4TK3 - chains A and B of the 4 polymer chains in the assembly; structure by X-ray diffraction, 2.70 A resolution.

[Chain A (and B)]
Protein: Gephyrin
From: Rattus norvegicus
Notes: EC 2.7.7.75, 2.10.1.1; fragment: domain E; chain B of this document is another copy of the same molecule, construct and numbering; everything in this record applies to it too
UniProtKB: Q03555 (GEPH_RAT); residues 318-736 here correspond to UniProt positions 344-762 (UniProt number = residue number + 26)
Sequence (419 residues; row label = number of the first residue in the row):
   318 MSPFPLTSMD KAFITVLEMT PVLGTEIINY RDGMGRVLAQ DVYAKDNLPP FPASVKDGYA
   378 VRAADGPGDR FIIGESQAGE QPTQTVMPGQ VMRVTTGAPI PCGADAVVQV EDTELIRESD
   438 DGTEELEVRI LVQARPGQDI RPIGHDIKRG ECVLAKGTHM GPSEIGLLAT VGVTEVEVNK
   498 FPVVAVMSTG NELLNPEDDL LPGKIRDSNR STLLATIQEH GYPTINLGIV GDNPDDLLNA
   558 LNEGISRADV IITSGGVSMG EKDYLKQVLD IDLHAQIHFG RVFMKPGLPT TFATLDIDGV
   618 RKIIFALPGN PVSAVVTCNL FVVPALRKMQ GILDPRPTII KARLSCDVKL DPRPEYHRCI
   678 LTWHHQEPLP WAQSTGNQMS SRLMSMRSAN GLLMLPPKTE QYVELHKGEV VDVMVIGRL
Disordered / not traced: 318 (chain B: 318, 436-439, 693-700)

[How chain A and chain B interact]
Pairs across the interface (134):
  Y347(A) with P513(B); E514(B); S528(B)
  M351(A) with E536(B)
  K362(A) with D516(B), salt bridge; R523(B)
  D363(A) with L517(B); R523(B), salt bridge
  P367(A) with L517(B), hydrophobic; I522(B)
  F368(A) with G520(B); K521(B)
  D374(A) with S575(B); M576(B)
  A395(A) with N508(B); E509(B)
  G396(A) with N508(B); E509(B); P519(B); G520(B); K521(B)
  T412(A) with V574(B)
  K473(A) with M703(B)
  G474(A) with M703(B)
  T475(A) with S702(B); M703(B)
  H476(A) with M703(B), hydrogen bond (backbone-backbone); S705(B), hydrogen bond (backbone-backbone)
  G478(A) with S705(B), hydrogen bond (backbone-side chain)
  P479(A) with T529(B); A532(B), hydrophobic; T533(B)
  S480(A) with R675(B)
  E481(A) with S705(B), hydrogen bond
  G483(A) with S525(B); T529(B)
  A486(A) with P513(B); R523(B); S528(B)
  T487(A) with R523(B), hydrogen bond (backbone-side chain); S525(B)
  V488(A) with R523(B), hydrogen bond (backbone-side chain)
  G489(A) with P513(B); R523(B)
  T491(A) with P513(B); E514(B)
  N508(A) with A395(B); G396(B)
  E509(A) with A395(B); G396(B)
  P513(A) with Y347(B); A486(B); G489(B); T491(B)
  E514(A) with Y347(B), hydrogen bond; R348(B), salt bridge; T491(B)
  L517(A) with D363(B); P367(B), hydrophobic
  P519(A) with G396(B)
  G520(A) with F368(B); G396(B); Q398(B)
  K521(A) with P367(B); F368(B); G396(B)
  I522(A) with P367(B)
  R523(A) with K362(B); D363(B), salt bridge; A486(B); T487(B), hydrogen bond (side chain-backbone); V488(B); G489(B)
  D524(A) with A486(B)
  S525(A) with G483(B); T487(B)
  S528(A) with Y347(B); A486(B)
  T529(A) with P479(B); G483(B)
  A532(A) with M351(B); P479(B), hydrophobic
  T533(A) with P479(B)
  E536(A) with M351(B); R735(B), salt bridge
  H537(A) with R735(B), hydrogen bond
  S575(A) with D374(B), hydrogen bond
  K579(A) with E392(B), salt bridge; Q394(B); R410(B)
  R644(A) with R735(B)
  L650(A) with M703(B), hydrophobic
  T655(A) with W680(B); L736(B), hydrogen bond (side chain-backbone)
  I656(A) with W680(B)
  I657(A) with W680(B)
  K658(A) with P685(B)
  R675(A) with S480(B), hydrogen bond
  W680(A) with T655(B); I656(B); I657(B)
  H682(A) with K658(B)
  Q683(A) with K658(B)
  P685(A) with K658(B); L686(B)
  L686(A) with P685(B)
  Q695(A) with L365(B); D463(B)
  M696(A) with D463(B); I464(B), hydrophobic; E468(B); V470(B), hydrophobic; L484(B), hydrophobic
  R699(A) with V470(B); L471(B); E481(B), salt bridge; L484(B)
  S702(A) with T475(B), hydrogen bond (backbone-side chain)
  M703(A) with A472(B); K473(B); G474(B); T475(B); H476(B); L650(B), hydrophobic
  S705(A) with H476(B); G478(B); E481(B), hydrogen bond
  V732(A) with L736(B), hydrophobic
  R735(A) with E536(B), salt bridge; H537(B)
  L736(A) with R644(B); T655(B); V732(B), hydrophobic; L736(B), hydrophobic
Interface residues without a listed pair, chain A (77 interface residues in all): R348, Q394, E397, Q398, M477, I482, D516, M576, V632, H681, E684, G734
Interface residues without a listed pair, chain B (82 interface residues in all): E428, I482, D524, K579, V632, Q683, E684, R704, I733

[In short]
77 residues of chain A face 82 of chain B across their interface; the contacts include 14 hydrogen bonds and 8
salt bridges. Among the polar pairs are K362(A)-D516(B), D363(A)-R523(B) and E514(A)-R348(B).
Chain A and chain B are both Gephyrin (Rattus norvegicus); the structure, Geph E in complex with a GABA
receptor alpha3 derived double mutant peptide in spacegroup P21212, was determined by X-ray diffraction
together with 4TK1, 4TK2 and 4TK4 from the same study.
